Entry 7CG4 (electron microscopy, 3.60 A resolution); this record covers chains d and t of the 11 polymer chains in the assembly.

== Chain d ==
Name: Flagellar hook-basal body complex protein FliE
Source organism: Salmonella typhimurium (strain LT2 / SGSC1412 / ATCC 700720)
UniProtKB: P26462 (FLIE_SALTY); residue numbers follow UniProt; this construct covers 1-104
Sequence (104 residues; numbered 1 to 104; the number before each row is that of its first residue):
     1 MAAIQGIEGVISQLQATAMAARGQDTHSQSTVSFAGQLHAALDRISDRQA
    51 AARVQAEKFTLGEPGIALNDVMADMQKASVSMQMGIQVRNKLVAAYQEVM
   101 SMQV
Unresolved in the structure: 1-32

== Chain t ==
Name: Flagellar biosynthetic protein FliP
Source organism: Salmonella typhimurium (strain LT2 / SGSC1412 / ATCC 700720)
UniProtKB: P54700 (FLIP_SALTY); residue numbers follow UniProt; this construct covers 1-245
Sequence (245 residues; numbered 1 to 245; the number before each row is that of its first residue):
     1 MRRLLFLSLAGLWLFSPAAAAQLPGLISQPLAGGGQSWSLSVQTLVFITS
    51 LTFLPAILLMMTSFTRIIIVFGLLRNALGTPSAPPNQVLLGLALFLTFFI
   101 MSPVIDKIYVDAYQPFSEQKISMQEALDKGAQPLRAFMLRQTREADLALF
   151 ARLANSGPLQGPEAVPMRILLPAYVTSELKTAFQIGFTIFIPFLIIDLVI
   201 ASVLMALGMMMVPPATIALPFKLMLFVLVDGWQLLMGSLAQSFYS
Unresolved in the structure: 1-34, 158-162

== Interface between chain d and chain t ==
Contacting residue pairs - 18 pairs, chain d then chain t:
  Leu42(d) - Trp38(t)  hydrophobic
  Leu42(d) - Val42(t)  hydrophobic
  Asp43(d) - Trp38(t)  hydrogen bond
  Asp43(d) - Gln124(t)  hydrogen bond
  Ser46(d) - Ser37(t)
  Ser46(d) - Trp38(t)
  Ser46(d) - Ser39(t)  hydrogen bond (side chain-backbone)
  Ser46(d) - Val42(t)
  Gln49(d) - Ser39(t)  hydrogen bond
  Gln49(d) - Ser41(t)
  Met82(d) - Ser41(t)
  Arg89(d) - Leu45(t)
  Arg89(d) - Thr49(t)  hydrogen bond
  Val93(d) - Phe53(t)  hydrophobic
  Tyr96(d) - Phe53(t)  hydrophobic
  Tyr96(d) - Ile57(t)
  Gln97(d) - Thr52(t)
  Met100(d) - Ile57(t)  hydrophobic
Also at the interface, not in a pair above, chain d (13 interface residues in all): Ser33, His39, Ile86
Also at the interface, not in a pair above, chain t (13 interface residues in all): Ile48, Arg168

== In short ==
The chain d/chain t interface involves 13 residues from each chain, with 5 hydrogen bonds. Polar pairs include
Asp43(d)-Trp38(t), Asp43(d)-Gln124(t) and Ser46(d)-Ser39(t).
Chain d is Flagellar hook-basal body complex protein FliE and chain t is Flagellar biosynthetic protein FliP,
both from Salmonella typhimurium (strain LT2 / SGSC1412 / ATCC 700720); the structure, Cryo-EM structure of
the flagellar export apparatus with FliE from Salmonella, was determined by electron microscopy, deposited
together with 7CBL, 7CBM, 7CG0, 7CGO, 7E80, 7E81 and 7E82.
